Entry 8TOF (electron microscopy, 2.80 A resolution); this record covers chains N and f of the 18 polymer chains in the assembly.

# Chain N
Molecule: 206-nt DNA strand
Sequence (206 nucleotides; numbered -103 to 102; the number before each row is that of its first residue; numbers below 1 keep their minus sign (DT-103 is residue -103)):
  -103 TTGTGTTTGGTGTGTCTGGGTGGTGGCCGTTTTCGTTGTTTTTTTCTGTC
   -53 TCGTGCCAGGAGACTAGGGAGTAATCCCCTTGGCGGTTAAAACGCGGGGG
    -3 ACAGCGCGTACGTGCGTTTAAGCGGTGCTAGAGCTGTCTACGACCAATTG
    47 AGCGGCCTCGGCACCGGGATTCTGATATCGCGCGTGATCTTACGGCATTA
    97 TACGTA
Disordered / not traced: -103 to -90, 87-102

# Chain f
Name: Histone H4
From: Xenopus laevis
UniProt: A0A8J1LTD2 (A0A8J1LTD2_XENLA); residues 0-102 here correspond to UniProt positions 14-116 (UniProt number = residue number + 14)
Chain sequence (103 residues; numbered 0 to 102; the number before each row is that of its first residue; numbering starts at 0):
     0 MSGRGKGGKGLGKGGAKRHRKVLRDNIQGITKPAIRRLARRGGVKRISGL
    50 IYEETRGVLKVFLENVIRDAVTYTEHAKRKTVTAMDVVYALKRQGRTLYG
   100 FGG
Disordered / not traced: 0-24

# Chain N / chain f interface
Residue-residue contacts (13):
  DC7(N) - Arg45(f)  sugar contact
  DC7(N) - Ile46(f)  sugar contact
  DC7(N) - Ser47(f)  phosphate contact
  DC7(N) - Gly48(f)  hydrogen bond to the phosphate
  DG8(N) - Arg35(f)  salt bridge to the phosphate
  DG8(N) - Lys44(f)  phosphate contact
  DG8(N) - Arg45(f)  phosphate contact
  DG8(N) - Ile46(f)  hydrogen bond to the phosphate
  DG27(N) - Lys79(f)  phosphate contact
  DA28(N) - Lys77(f)  phosphate contact
  DA28(N) - Arg78(f)  phosphate contact
  DA28(N) - Lys79(f)  hydrogen bond to the phosphate
  DA28(N) - Thr80(f)  hydrogen bond to the phosphate
Other interface residues (no listed pair), chain N (6 interface residues in all): DT9, DG29
Other interface residues (no listed pair), chain f (12 interface residues in all): Arg39, Tyr51

# In short
6 residues of chain N face 12 of chain f across their interface; the contacts include 4 hydrogen bonds and 1
salt bridge. Polar pairs include DC7(N)-Gly48(f), DG8(N)-Ile46(f) and DA28(N)-Lys79(f).
Here chain N is a 206-nt DNA strand and chain f is Histone H4 (Xenopus laevis). Entry 8TOF (Rpd3S bound to an
H3K36Cme3 modified nucleosome) was determined by electron microscopy.
